3A9R - chains B and C of the 3 polymer chains in the assembly; structure by X-ray diffraction, 1.77 A resolution.

== Chain B (and C) ==
Name: D-arabinose isomerase
From: Geobacillus pallidus
Notes: EC 5.3.1.3; chain C of this document is another copy of the same molecule, construct and numbering; everything in this record applies to it too
Reference sequence: C0SSE7 (C0SSE7_9BACI); residues 1-595 here = UniProt positions 1-595
Sequence (595 residues; numbered 1 to 595; the number before each row is that of its first residue):
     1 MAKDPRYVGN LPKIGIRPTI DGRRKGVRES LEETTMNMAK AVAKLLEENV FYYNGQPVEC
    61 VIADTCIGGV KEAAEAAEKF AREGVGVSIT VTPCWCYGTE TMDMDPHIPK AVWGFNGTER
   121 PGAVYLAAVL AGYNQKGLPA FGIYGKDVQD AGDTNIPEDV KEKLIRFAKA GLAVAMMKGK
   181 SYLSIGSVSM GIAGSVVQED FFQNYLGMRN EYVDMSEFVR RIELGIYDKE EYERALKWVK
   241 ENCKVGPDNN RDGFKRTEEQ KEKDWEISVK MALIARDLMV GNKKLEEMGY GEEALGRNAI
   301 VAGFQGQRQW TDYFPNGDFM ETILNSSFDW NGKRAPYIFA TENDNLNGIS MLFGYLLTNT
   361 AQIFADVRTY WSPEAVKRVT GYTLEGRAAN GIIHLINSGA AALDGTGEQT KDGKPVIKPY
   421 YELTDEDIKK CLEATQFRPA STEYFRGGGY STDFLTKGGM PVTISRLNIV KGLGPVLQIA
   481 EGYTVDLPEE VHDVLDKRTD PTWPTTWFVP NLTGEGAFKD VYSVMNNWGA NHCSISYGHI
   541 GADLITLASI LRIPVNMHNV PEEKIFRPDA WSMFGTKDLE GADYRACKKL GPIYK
Unresolved in the structure: 1, 591-595
Construct notes: engineered mutation Gly225 (Glu in C0SSE7), Lys589 (Asn in C0SSE7), Leu590 (Phe in C0SSE7)
Ion coordination: Mn2+ site 1: Glu342, Asp366, His532 (together with (4R)-2-methylpentane-2,4-diol); Mn2+ site 2 near Asp453 (its only coordinating residue here)

== How chain B and chain C interact ==
Pairs across the interface - 102 pairs, chain B then chain C:
  Met190(B) - Trp95(C)  hydrogen bond
  Met190(B) - Tyr97(C)
  Met190(B) - Gly98(C)  hydrogen bond (backbone-backbone)
  Met190(B) - Glu100(C)
  Gly191(B) - Tyr97(C)
  Gly191(B) - Gly98(C)
  Gly191(B) - Thr99(C)  hydrogen bond (backbone-backbone)
  Gly191(B) - Glu100(C)
  Ile192(B) - Trp95(C)  hydrophobic
  Ala193(B) - Ala131(C)
  Ala193(B) - Gly132(C)
  Ala193(B) - Gln135(C)  hydrogen bond (backbone-side chain)
  Val196(B) - Gln135(C)
  Gln198(B) - Gln135(C)
  Phe254(B) - Lys25(C)
  Gln307(B) - Arg23(C)  hydrogen bond
  Arg308(B) - Arg23(C)
  Arg308(B) - Tyr97(C)  hydrogen bond
  Val367(B) - Val124(C)
  Arg368(B) - Thr118(C)  hydrogen bond (side chain-backbone)
  Arg368(B) - Glu119(C)
  Arg368(B) - Pro121(C)
  Arg368(B) - Val124(C)
  Thr369(B) - Asn116(C)
  Thr369(B) - Val148(C)
  Tyr370(B) - Asn116(C)
  Tyr370(B) - Tyr144(C)  hydrogen bond (backbone-side chain)
  Tyr370(B) - Lys146(C)
  Tyr370(B) - Val148(C)
  Trp371(B) - Thr118(C)
  Trp371(B) - Val148(C)  hydrophobic
  Ser372(B) - Lys146(C)
  Ser372(B) - Asp147(C)  hydrogen bond
  Glu374(B) - Asp147(C)
  Ala375(B) - Val148(C)
  Arg378(B) - Val148(C)  hydrogen bond (side chain-backbone)
  Arg378(B) - Asp150(C)  salt bridge
  Glu443(B) - Arg23(C)
  Glu443(B) - Val27(C)
  Glu443(B) - Arg120(C)  salt bridge
  Tyr444(B) - Asp21(C)
  Tyr444(B) - Arg23(C)  hydrogen bond (backbone-side chain)
  Tyr444(B) - Val27(C)  hydrophobic
  Tyr444(B) - Arg120(C)  hydrogen bond
  Tyr444(B) - Pro121(C)
  Arg446(B) - Arg23(C)
  Arg446(B) - Arg24(C)
  Ile469(B) - Gln135(C)
  Val470(B) - Asn134(C)
  Val470(B) - Met573(C)  hydrophobic
  Lys471(B) - Asn134(C)  hydrogen bond (backbone-backbone)
  Lys471(B) - Gln135(C)
  Lys471(B) - Lys136(C)
  Lys471(B) - Gly137(C)
  Lys471(B) - Leu590(C)
  Gly472(B) - Phe574(C)
  Gly472(B) - Lys589(C)
  Leu473(B) - Met573(C)
  Leu473(B) - Phe574(C)  hydrophobic
  Val476(B) - Met573(C)
  Arg498(B) - Thr118(C)  hydrogen bond (backbone-side chain)
  Arg498(B) - Glu119(C)  salt bridge
  Arg498(B) - Val148(C)
  Arg498(B) - Gln149(C)
  Arg498(B) - Asp150(C)  salt bridge
  Thr499(B) - Thr118(C)
  Gly516(B) - Thr576(C)
  Lys519(B) - Glu563(C)
  Tyr522(B) - Tyr144(C)  hydrogen bond (side chain-backbone)
  Tyr522(B) - Lys146(C)
  Tyr522(B) - Lys163(C)  hydrogen bond
  Met525(B) - Ala123(C)  hydrophobic
  Met525(B) - Tyr144(C)
  Asn526(B) - Tyr144(C)
  Asn527(B) - Ser572(C)
  Gly529(B) - Ala127(C)
  Gly529(B) - Ala131(C)
  Gly529(B) - Met573(C)
  Ala530(B) - Ala127(C)
  Asn531(B) - Val124(C)
  Asn531(B) - Ala127(C)
  Asn531(B) - Ala128(C)
  Asn556(B) - Ser572(C)  hydrogen bond (side chain-backbone)
  Asn556(B) - Met573(C)
  Asn556(B) - Gly575(C)
  Asn556(B) - Thr576(C)  hydrogen bond (backbone-side chain)
  Met557(B) - Thr576(C)
  His558(B) - Lys577(C)  hydrogen bond (backbone-side chain)
  Glu562(B) - Lys577(C)
  Asp578(B) - Asp578(C)
  Glu580(B) - Gly575(C)
  Glu580(B) - Thr576(C)  hydrogen bond (side chain-backbone)
  Glu580(B) - Lys577(C)  hydrogen bond (side chain-backbone)
  Glu580(B) - Asp578(C)  hydrogen bond (side chain-backbone)
  Glu580(B) - Arg585(C)  salt bridge
  Gly581(B) - Arg585(C)
  Tyr584(B) - Met573(C)  hydrogen bond (side chain-backbone)
  Tyr584(B) - Phe574(C)
  Tyr584(B) - Gly575(C)  hydrogen bond (side chain-backbone)
  Tyr584(B) - Arg585(C)
  Lys588(B) - Lys588(C)
  Lys588(B) - Lys589(C)
Interface residues without a listed pair, chain B (53 interface residues in all): Gly194, Leu346, Asp366, Asn468, Gln478, Ala517
Interface residues without a listed pair, chain C (50 interface residues in all): Gly22, Gly26, Cys96, Gly145, Glu562, Asp569

== Overview ==
53 residues of chain B face 50 of chain C across their interface, with 24 hydrogen bonds and 5 salt bridges.
Polar pairs include Arg378(B)-Asp150(C), Glu443(B)-Arg120(C) and Arg498(B)-Glu119(C). Glu342(B), Asp366(B) and
His532(B) coordinate Mn2+ site 1.
Both chains are D-arabinose isomerase (Geobacillus pallidus). Entry 3A9R (X-ray Structures of Bacillus
pallidus D-Arabinose IsomeraseComplex with (4R)-2-METHYLPENTANE-2,4-DIOL) was determined by X-ray diffraction
together with 3A9S and 3A9T from the same study.
